PDB entry 8W34 | electron microscopy, 2.83 A resolution | chains A and F of the 12 polymer chains in the assembly

[Chain A]
Name: Integrase
From: Human immunodeficiency virus 1
Reference sequence: F2WR39 (F2WR39_9HIV1); residue numbers follow UniProt; this construct covers 1-288
Amino-acid sequence (288 residues; each row starts with the number of its first residue):
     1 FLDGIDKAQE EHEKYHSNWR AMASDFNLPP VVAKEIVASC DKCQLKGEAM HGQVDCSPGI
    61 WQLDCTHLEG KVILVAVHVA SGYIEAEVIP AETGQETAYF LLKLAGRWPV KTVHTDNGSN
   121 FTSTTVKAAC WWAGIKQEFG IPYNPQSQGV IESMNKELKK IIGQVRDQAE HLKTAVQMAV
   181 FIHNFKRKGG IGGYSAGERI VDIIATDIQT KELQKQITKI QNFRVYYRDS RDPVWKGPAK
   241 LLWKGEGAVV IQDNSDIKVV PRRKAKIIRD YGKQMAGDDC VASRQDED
Disordered / not traced: 229-235, 269-288
Bound ions: Zn2+: His12, His16, Cys40, Cys43; Mg2+ site 1: Asp64, Asp116 (together with Dolutegravir); Mg2+ site 2: Asp64, Glu152 (together with Dolutegravir)
Small-molecule neighbours: Dolutegravir (DLU; (4R,12aS)-N-(2,4-difluorobenzyl)-7-hydroxy-4-methyl-6,8-dioxo-3,4,6,8,12,12a-hexahydro-2H-pyrido[1',2':4,5]pyrazino[2,1-b][1,3]oxazine-9-carboxamide): Asp64, Asp116, Asn117, Gly118, Tyr143, Pro145, Gln146, Glu152

[Chain F]
Molecule: 27-nt DNA strand
Sequence (27 nucleotides; row label = number of the first residue in the row; numbers below 1 keep their minus sign (DA-5 is residue -5)):
    -5 AAAAAAAAGT GTGGAAAATC TCTAGCA
Disordered / not traced: -5 to 4

[Chain A / chain F interface]
Contacting residue pairs (11; chain A residue first):
  Cys65(A) with DA21(F), base contact
  Thr66(A) with DA21(F), hydrogen bond to the phosphate
  Glu152(A) with DC20(F), sugar contact
  Ser153(A) with DG19(F), hydrogen bond to the base; DC20(F), base contact
  Asn155(A) with DC20(F), phosphate contact; DA21(F), phosphate contact
  Lys156(A) with DA18(F), base contact; DG19(F), base contact; DC20(F), sugar contact
  Lys159(A) with DA21(F), salt bridge to the phosphate
Interface residues without a listed pair, chain A (8 interface residues in all): His67

[Overview]
The interface between chain A and chain F involves 8 residues on one side and 4 on the other; the contacts
include 2 hydrogen bonds and 1 salt bridge. Polar contacts include Ser153(A)-DG19(F), Thr66(A)-DA21(F) and
Lys159(A)-DA21(F). Ligands of chain A: Dolutegravir.
Chain A is Integrase (Human immunodeficiency virus 1) and chain F is a 27-nt DNA strand; the structure, HIV-1
intasome core assembled with wild-type integrase, 1F, was determined by electron microscopy together with 8W09
and 8W2R from the same study.
